Entry 5EKV (X-ray diffraction, 3.61 A resolution); this record covers chains A and B.

[Chain A]
Name: Eukaryotic translation initiation factor 4E
Source organism: Homo sapiens
UniProtKB: P06730 (IF4E_HUMAN); residue numbers follow UniProt; this construct covers 1-217
Sequence (217 residues; each row starts with the number of its first residue):
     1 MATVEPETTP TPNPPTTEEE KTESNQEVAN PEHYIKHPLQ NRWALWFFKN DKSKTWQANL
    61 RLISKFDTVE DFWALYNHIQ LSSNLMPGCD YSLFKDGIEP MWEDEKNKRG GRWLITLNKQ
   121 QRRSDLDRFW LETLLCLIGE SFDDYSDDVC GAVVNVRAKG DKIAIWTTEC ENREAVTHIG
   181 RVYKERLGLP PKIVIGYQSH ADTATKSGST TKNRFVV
Not modelled in the structure: 1-30, 206-210
Residues lining bound ligands: 5PQ (3-[[(2R,3S,4R,5R)-5-(2-azanyl-7-methyl-6-oxidanylidene-1H-purin-7-ium-9-yl)-3,4-bis(oxidanyl)oxolan-2-yl]methylamino]-4-oxidanyl-cyclobut-3-ene-1,2-dione): W56, D90, P100, M101, W102, E103, N155, R157, W166
Reported in the primary citation:
  - binding site for 5PQ: R157

[Chain B]
Name: Eukaryotic translation initiation factor 4E-binding protein 1
Notes: fragment: eIF4E binding sequence
UniProtKB: Q13541 (4EBP1_HUMAN); residue numbers follow UniProt; this construct covers 51-64
Sequence (14 residues; numbered 51 to 64; the number before each row is that of its first residue):
    51 RIIYDRKFLM ECRN

[Chain A / chain B interface]
Residue-residue contacts (28; chain A residue first):
  H37(A) - Y54(B)
  P38(A) - I52(B)
  P38(A) - Y54(B)  hydrogen bond (backbone-side chain)
  L39(A) - I52(B)
  Q40(A) - R51(B)
  Q40(A) - I52(B)  hydrogen bond (side chain-backbone)
  V69(A) - L59(B)  hydrophobic
  V69(A) - C62(B)  hydrophobic
  W73(A) - L59(B)  hydrogen bond (side chain-backbone)
  W73(A) - M60(B)  hydrophobic
  W73(A) - C62(B)
  W73(A) - R63(B)
  N77(A) - R63(B)
  E132(A) - R56(B)  salt bridge
  L135(A) - R56(B)
  L135(A) - L59(B)  hydrophobic
  L135(A) - M60(B)  hydrophobic
  I138(A) - L59(B)  hydrophobic
  G139(A) - I52(B)
  G139(A) - I53(B)
  G139(A) - Y54(B)  hydrogen bond (backbone-backbone)
  E140(A) - I52(B)
  E140(A) - I53(B)
  D143(A) - R51(B)  hydrogen bond (backbone-side chain)
  D144(A) - R51(B)  hydrogen bond (backbone-side chain)
  S146(A) - R51(B)
  D147(A) - R51(B)  salt bridge
  R186(A) - R56(B)
Other interface residues (no listed pair), chain A (19 interface residues in all): L131, Y145
Other interface residues (no listed pair), chain B (10 interface residues in all): F58

[Summary]
19 residues of chain A face 10 of chain B across their interface; the contacts include 6 hydrogen bonds and 2
salt bridges. Among the polar pairs are E132(A)-R56(B), D147(A)-R51(B) and P38(A)-Y54(B). Chain A binds
compound 5PQ. The paper reports a binding site for 5PQ at R157(A).
Chain A is Eukaryotic translation initiation factor 4E (Homo sapiens) and chain B is Eukaryotic translation
initiation factor 4E-binding protein 1; the structure, Co-crystal structure of eIF4E with nucleotide mimetic
inhibitor, was determined by X-ray diffraction together with 5EHC, 5EI3 and 5EIR from the same study.
